PDB entry 7L9P | electron microscopy, 3.60 A resolution | chains E and F of the 12 polymer chains in the assembly

Chain E (and F):
Name: Pachytene checkpoint protein 2 homolog
From: Homo sapiens
Notes: chain F of this document is another copy of the same molecule, construct and numbering; everything in this record applies to it too
UniProtKB: Q15645 (PCH2_HUMAN); residue numbers follow UniProt; this construct covers 2-432
Sequence (432 residues; row label = number of the first residue in the row):
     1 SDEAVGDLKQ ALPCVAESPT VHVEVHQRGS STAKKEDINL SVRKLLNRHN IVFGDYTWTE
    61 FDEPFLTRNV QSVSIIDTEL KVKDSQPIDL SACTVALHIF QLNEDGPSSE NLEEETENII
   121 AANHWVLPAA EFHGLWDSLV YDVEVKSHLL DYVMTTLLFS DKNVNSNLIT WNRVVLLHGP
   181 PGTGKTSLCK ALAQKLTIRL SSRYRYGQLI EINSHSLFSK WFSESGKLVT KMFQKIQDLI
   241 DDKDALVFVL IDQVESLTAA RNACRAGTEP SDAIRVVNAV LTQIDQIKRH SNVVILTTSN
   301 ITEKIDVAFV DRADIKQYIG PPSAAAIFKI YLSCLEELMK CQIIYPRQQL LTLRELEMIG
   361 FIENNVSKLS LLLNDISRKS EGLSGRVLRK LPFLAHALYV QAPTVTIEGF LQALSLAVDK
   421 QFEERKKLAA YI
Not modelled in the structure: 1-18, 52-53, 78-88, 430-432 (chain F: 1-121, 217-228, 255-272, 346, 425-432)
Construct notes: expression tag (1); engineered mutation Q253 (Glu in Q15645)
Residues lining bound ligands: ATP-gamma-S (AGS; phosphothiophosphoric acid-adenylate ester): S138, L139, V140, P181, G182, T183, G184, K185, T186, S187, N300, P322, I330, G385, R386, R389
UniProt features mapped onto this chain:
  - binding site (ATP): G179 to T186
  - natural variant: H26 (H26R: In OZEMA9), R173 (R173Q: In OZEMA9; uncertain significance), I198 (I198V: In OZEMA9; uncertain significance), V247 (V247M: In OZEMA9; uncertain significance), E303 (E303K: In OZEMA9; uncertain significance), R354 to I432 (deletion: In MVA3)
What the authors report for this chain:
  - mutagenesis - E113A/E114A/E115A: decreased catalytic activity

Interface between chain E and chain F:
Pairs across the interface (39):
  N111(E) with V276(F), hydrogen bond (side chain-backbone)
  T116(E) with V276(F)
  E117(E) with R275(F); V276(F); V277(F)
  H133(E) with N167(F)
  S138(E) with N167(F)
  S333(E) with L168(F)
  C334(E) with L168(F); I169(F), hydrophobic
  E337(E) with V164(F); N165(F), hydrogen bond (side chain-backbone); L168(F); I169(F)
  C341(E) with K162(F), hydrogen bond (backbone-side chain); V164(F), hydrophobic
  Q342(E) with K162(F), hydrogen bond (backbone-side chain)
  I343(E) with L158(F), hydrophobic; K162(F)
  R389(E) with N167(F), hydrogen bond (side chain-backbone); L168(F), hydrogen bond (side chain-backbone); I169(F); T170(F), hydrogen bond (backbone-side chain)
  K390(E) with T170(F)
  F393(E) with Y152(F); T155(F); T156(F); T170(F); I315(F), hydrophobic
  L394(E) with Y152(F)
  H396(E) with T155(F); L158(F)
  A397(E) with D151(F); Y152(F), hydrophobic; T155(F)
  L398(E) with H148(F); D151(F), hydrogen bond (backbone-side chain); Y152(F), hydrophobic
  Q401(E) with D151(F)
Other interface residues (no listed pair), chain E (24 interface residues in all): L338, R386, P392, P403, K420
Other interface residues (no listed pair), chain F (21 interface residues in all): F159, N163, W171, D314

Summary:
24 residues of chain E face 21 of chain F across their interface, with 8 hydrogen bonds. Polar contacts
include N111(E)-V276(F), E337(E)-N165(F) and C341(E)-K162(F). Ligands of chain E: ATP-gamma-S. Curated
annotation (UniProt) lists 8 ATP-binding residues on chain E. From the paper: E113A/E114A/E115A of chain E
reduce catalytic activity.
Both chains are Pachytene checkpoint protein 2 homolog (Homo sapiens). Entry 7L9P (Structure of human
SHLD2-SHLD3-REV7-TRIP13(E253Q) complex) was determined by electron microscopy (same publication as 6WW9 and
6WWA).
